Entry 5MFW (X-ray diffraction, 2.10 A resolution); this record covers chains A and B.

== Chain A (and B) ==
Molecule: Glutamate receptor ionotropic, kainate 1
Source organism: Rattus norvegicus
Notes: chain B of this document is another copy of the same molecule, construct and numbering; everything in this record applies to it too
UniProtKB: P22756 (GRIK1_RAT); residues 430-805 here correspond to UniProt positions 445-820 (UniProt number = residue number + 15)
Sequence (257 residues; numbered 429 to 805; 120 numbers in that range are skipped by the numbering (no residue carries them; nothing is unmodelled there); the number before each row is that of its first residue):
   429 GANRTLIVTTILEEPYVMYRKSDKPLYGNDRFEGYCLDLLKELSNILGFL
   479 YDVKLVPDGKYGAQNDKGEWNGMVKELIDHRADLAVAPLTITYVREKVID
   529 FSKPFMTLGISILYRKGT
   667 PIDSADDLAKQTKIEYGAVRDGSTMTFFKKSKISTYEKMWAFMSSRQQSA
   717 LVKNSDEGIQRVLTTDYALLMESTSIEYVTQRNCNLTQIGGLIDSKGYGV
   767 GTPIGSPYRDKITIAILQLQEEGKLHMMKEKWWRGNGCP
Not modelled in the structure: 429-430, 800-805 (chain B: 429-432)
Differences from the reference sequence: cloning artifact (429); linker (545-546)
Ligand contacts:
  - 7M6 (7-chloro-4-(2-fluoroethyl)-2,3-dihydro-1,2,4-benzothiadiazine 1,1-dioxide), molecule 1: Ile519, Pro532, Met534, Thr535, Ser761, Lys762, Gly763
  - 7M6, molecule 2: Lys531, Pro532, Phe533, Met534, Thr535, Ile782, Leu783, Gln786, Leu791
  - 3-(carboxymethyl)-4-isopropenylproline (KAI): Glu441, Tyr489, Pro516, Leu517, Thr518, Arg523, Val685, Gly688, Ser689, Thr690, Ser721, Leu736, Met737, Glu738, Tyr764
Swiss-Prot annotation at these positions:
  - binding site (L-glutamate): Pro516, Thr518, Arg523, Ser689, Thr690, Glu738
  - glycosylation (N-linked (GlcNAc...) asparagine): Asn431, Asn751
  - modified residue: Ser710 (Phosphoserine), Thr746 (Phosphothreonine)

== How chain A and chain B interact ==
Contacting residue pairs (38):
  Ile519(A) with Lys531(B); Leu783(B), hydrophobic
  Thr520(A) with Leu783(B); Glu787(B)
  Tyr521(A) with Ile780(B), hydrophobic; Leu783(B), hydrophobic; Gln784(B); Glu787(B), hydrogen bond (backbone-side chain)
  Glu524(A) with Lys531(B), salt bridge; Thr779(B); Ile780(B); Leu783(B)
  Lys525(A) with Ile780(B)
  Phe529(A) with Lys531(B), hydrogen bond (backbone-side chain)
  Ser530(A) with Lys531(B)
  Lys531(A) with Ile519(B); Glu524(B), salt bridge; Phe529(B), hydrogen bond (side chain-backbone); Ser530(B)
  Thr535(A) with Ser761(B)
  Phe693(A) with Glu787(B)
  Asp760(A) with Gln786(B)
  Ser761(A) with Thr535(B); Gln786(B), hydrogen bond (backbone-side chain)
  Arg775(A) with Arg775(B); Asp776(B), salt bridge
  Asp776(A) with Arg775(B), salt bridge
  Thr779(A) with Glu524(B)
  Ile780(A) with Tyr521(B), hydrophobic; Glu524(B); Lys525(B)
  Leu783(A) with Tyr521(B), hydrophobic; Glu524(B)
  Gln784(A) with Tyr521(B)
  Gln786(A) with Ser761(B), hydrogen bond (side chain-backbone)
  Glu787(A) with Thr520(B); Tyr521(B), hydrogen bond (side chain-backbone)
  Glu788(A) with Ile699(B)
Also at the interface, not in a pair above, chain A (23 interface residues in all): Pro532, Ile699
Also at the interface, not in a pair above, chain B (24 interface residues in all): Asp528, Pro532, Phe693, Asp760, Glu788

== In short ==
23 residues of chain A and 24 residues of chain B are in contact; the contacts include 6 hydrogen bonds and 4
salt bridges. Among the polar pairs are Glu524(A)-Lys531(B), Arg775(A)-Asp776(B) and Tyr521(A)-Glu787(B).
Chain A binds compound 7M6 and 3-(carboxymethyl)-4-isopropenylproline.
Chain A and chain B are both Glutamate receptor ionotropic, kainate 1 (Rattus norvegicus); the structure,
Crystal structure of the GluK1 ligand-binding domain in complex with kainate and BPAM-121 at 2.10 A ..., was
determined by X-ray diffraction together with 5MFQ and 5MFV from the same study.
